PDB entry 5CCH | X-ray diffraction, 3.60 A resolution | chains C and E of the 6 polymer chains in the assembly

# Chain C
Name: Synaptosomal-associated protein 25
Source organism: Rattus norvegicus
UniProt: P60881 (SNP25_RAT), isoform P60881-2; residues 7-83 here = UniProt positions 7-83
Chain sequence (77 residues; each row starts with the number of its first residue):
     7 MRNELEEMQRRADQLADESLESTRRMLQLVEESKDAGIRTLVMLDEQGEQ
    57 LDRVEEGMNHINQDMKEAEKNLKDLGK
Not modelled in the structure: 7-9

# Chain E
Name: Synaptotagmin-1
Source organism: Rattus norvegicus
UniProt: P21707 (SYT1_RAT); residues 141-421 here = UniProt positions 141-421
Chain sequence (281 residues; row label = number of the first residue in the row):
   141 KLGKLQYSLDYDFQNNQLLVGIIQAAELPALDMGGTSDPYVKVFLLPDKK
   191 KKFETKVHRKTLNPVFNEQFTFKVPYSELGGKTLVMAVYDFDRFSKHDII
   241 GEFKVPMNTVDFGHVTEEWRDLQSAEKEEQEKLGDICFSLRYVPTAGKLT
   291 VVILEAKNLKKMDVGGLSDPYVKIHLMQNGKRLKKKKTTIKKNTLNPYYN
   341 ESFSFEVPFEQIQKVQVVVTVLDYDKIGKNDAIGKVFVGYNSTGAELRHW
   391 SDMLANPRRPIAQWHTLQVEEEVDAMLAVKK
Not modelled in the structure: 421
Bound ions: Ca2+ site 1: Asp172, Asp178, Phe231, Asp232; Ca2+ site 2: Met302, Asp363, Asp365; Ca2+ site 3: Ser308, Asp363, Tyr364, Asp365
Swiss-Prot annotation at these positions:
  - binding site (Ca(2+)): Leu171, Asp172, Asp178, Asp230, Phe231, Asp232, Ser235, Lys236, Asp238, Asp303, Asp309, Asp363, Asp365, Asp371
  - modified residue: Tyr229 (Phosphotyrosine), Ser264 (Phosphoserine), Ser342 (Phosphoserine), Ser344 (Phosphoserine)
  - mutagenesis: Arg233 (R233Q: Impaired Ca(2+)-affinity), Met302 (M302K: Fails to localize at nerve terminals), Asp303 (D303G: Fails to relocalize to nerve terminals after stimulation of neurotransmitter release), Asp365 (D365E: Fails to relocalize to nerve terminals after stimulation of neurotransmitter release), Ile367 (I367T: Slows synaptic vesicle fusion kinetics and exocytosis. Impairs the kinetics of synaptic vesicle endocytosis), Asn370 (N370K: Slows synaptic vesicle fusion kinetics and exocytosis)
What the authors report for this chain:
  - mutagenesis - R281A/R398A/R399A: decreased signaling
  - mutagenesis - R281A/R398A/R399A, R281A/E295A/Y338W/R398A/R399A: decreased binding to Syntaxin-1A

# How chain C and chain E interact
Contacting residue pairs (12; chain C residue first):
  Lys40(C) with Glu295(E), salt bridge; Asn336(E), hydrogen bond
  Ile44(C) with Leu294(E), hydrophobic; Glu295(E)
  Leu47(C) with Tyr338(E)
  Val48(C) with Ala402(E), hydrophobic
  Asp51(C) with Pro400(E)
  Glu52(C) with Arg399(E), salt bridge; Pro400(E)
  Glu55(C) with Arg281(E)
  Arg59(C) with Arg281(E); Arg398(E)
Also at the interface, not in a pair above, chain E (10 interface residues in all): Asn340
Interface features reported in the paper:
  - hot spots on chain C (mutagenesis) - D51A/E52A/E55A: decreased binding to Synaptotagmin-1 (chain E)
  - hot spots on chain E (mutagenesis) - E295A/Y338W: decreased binding to Syntaxin-1A

# Summary
Chain C and chain E form an interface of 8 and 10 residues respectively, with 1 hydrogen bond and 2 salt
bridges. Among the polar pairs are Lys40(C)-Glu295(E), Glu52(C)-Arg399(E) and Lys40(C)-Asn336(E). From the
paper: R281A/R398A/R399A, R281A/E295A/Y338W/R398A/R399A and E295A/Y338W of chain E reduce binding to
Syntaxin-1A; R281A/R398A/R399A of chain E reduce signaling.
Chain C is Synaptosomal-associated protein 25 and chain E is Synaptotagmin-1, both from Rattus norvegicus; the
structure, Structure of the Ca2+-bound synaptotagmin-1 SNARE complex (short unit cell form), was determined by
X-ray diffraction together with 5CCG, 5CCI and 5CCJ from the same study.
